Entry 2BXU (X-ray diffraction, 2.80 A resolution); this record covers chains H and I of the 3 polymer chains in the assembly.

Chain H:
Molecule: Alpha thrombin
Source organism: Homo sapiens
Notes: EC 3.4.21.5; fragment: large subunit, residues 364-622
Reference sequence: P00734 (THRB_HUMAN); the construct lacks a stretch of the UniProt sequence and is renumbered around it, so the offset changes along the chain: 16-37 = UniProt 364-385; 38-60 = UniProt 387-409; 61-77 = UniProt 419-435; 78-97 = UniProt 437-456; 8 more segments
Amino-acid sequence (259 residues; each row starts with the number of its first residue; note: 1 number in that range is skipped by the numbering (no residue carries it; nothing is unmodelled there); a row labelled like 60A-60I holds insertion residues (60A, then the next letters in order)):
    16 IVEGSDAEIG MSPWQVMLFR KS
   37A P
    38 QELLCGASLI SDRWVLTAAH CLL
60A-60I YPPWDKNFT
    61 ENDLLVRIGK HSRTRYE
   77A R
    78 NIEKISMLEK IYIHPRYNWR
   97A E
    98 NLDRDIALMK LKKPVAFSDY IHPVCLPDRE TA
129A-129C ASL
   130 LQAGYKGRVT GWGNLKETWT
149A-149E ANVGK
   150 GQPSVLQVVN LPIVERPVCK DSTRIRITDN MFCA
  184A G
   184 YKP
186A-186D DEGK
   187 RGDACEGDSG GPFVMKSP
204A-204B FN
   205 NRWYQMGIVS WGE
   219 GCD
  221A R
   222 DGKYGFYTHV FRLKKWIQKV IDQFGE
Disordered / not traced: 149, 149A-149D, 247
Cystine bridges: Cys-42/Cys-58, Cys-168/Cys-182, Cys-191/Cys-220
Residues lining bound ligands: C1D (1-(2-{[(6-amino-2-methylpyridin-3-yl)methyl]amino}ethyl)-6-chloro-3-[(2,2-difluoro-2-pyridin-2-ylethyl)amino]-1,4-dihydropyrazin-2-ol): His-57, Tyr-60A, Trp-60D, Glu-97A, Asn-98, Leu-99, Ile-174, Asp-189, Ala-190, Cys-191, Glu-192, Ser-195, Val-213, Ser-214, Trp-215, Gly-216, Glu-217, Gly-219, Cys-220, Tyr-225, Gly-226
UniProt features mapped onto this chain:
  - region: Ala-183 to Val-200 (High affinity receptor-binding region which is also known as the TP508 peptide)
  - active site (Charge relay system): His-57, Asp-102, Ser-195
  - glycosylation: Asn-60G (N-linked (GlcNAc...) (complex) asparagine)

Chain I:
Molecule: Hirudin
Reference sequence: P09945 (HIRV2_HIRME); residues 9-19 here correspond to UniProt positions 61-71 (UniProt number = residue number + 52)
Amino-acid sequence (11 residues; numbered 9 to 19; the number before each row is that of its first residue):
     9 GDFEEIPEEY L
Modified residues: Tyr-18 (o-sulfo-l-tyrosine; TYS)
UniProt features mapped onto this chain:
  - region: Asp-10 to Leu-19 (Interaction with fibrinogen-binding exosite of thrombin)
  - modified residue: Tyr-18 (Sulfotyrosine)

Chain H / chain I interface:
Pairs across the interface (24):
  Phe-34(H) with Phe-11(I), hydrophobic
  Gln-38(H) with Gly-9(I), hydrogen bond (backbone-backbone); Glu-12(I); Glu-13(I), hydrogen bond; Ile-14(I)
  Glu-39(H) with Phe-11(I)
  Leu-40(H) with Phe-11(I)
  Leu-65(H) with Tyr-18(I)
  Arg-67(H) with Ile-14(I)
  Arg-73(H) with Asp-10(I), salt bridge; Phe-11(I)
  Thr-74(H) with Asp-10(I); Phe-11(I); Glu-12(I), hydrogen bond (backbone-backbone)
  Arg-75(H) with Glu-12(I)
  Tyr-76(H) with Glu-12(I); Pro-15(I); Tyr-18(I)
  Glu-80(H) with Tyr-18(I)
  Lys-81(H) with Tyr-18(I)
  Ile-82(H) with Ile-14(I), hydrophobic; Tyr-18(I)
  Met-84(H) with Tyr-18(I)
  Gln-151(H) with Asp-10(I), hydrogen bond
Other interface residues (no listed pair), chain H (16 interface residues in all): Lys-36
Other interface residues (no listed pair), chain I (9 interface residues in all): Leu-19

In short:
Chain H and chain I form an interface of 16 and 9 residues respectively; the contacts include 4 hydrogen bonds
and 1 salt bridge. Polar contacts include Arg-73(H)/Asp-10(I), Gln-38(H)/Glu-13(I) and Gln-151(H)/Asp-10(I).
Ligands of chain H: compound C1D. UniProt lists 3 active-site residues on chain H.
Chain H is Alpha thrombin (Homo sapiens) and chain I is Hirudin; the structure, Design and Discovery of Novel,
Potent Thrombin Inhibitors with a Solubilizing Cationic P1-P2-Linker, was determined by X-ray diffraction
(same publication as 2BXT and 2BVX).
